7WKA - chains a and b of the 7 polymer chains in the assembly; structure by electron microscopy, 3.64 A resolution.

# Chain a
Name: Heavy chain of S3H3 Fab
Source organism: Mus musculus
Notes: antibody fragment or engineered binder
Sequence (217 residues; numbered 1 to 217; the number before each row is that of its first residue):
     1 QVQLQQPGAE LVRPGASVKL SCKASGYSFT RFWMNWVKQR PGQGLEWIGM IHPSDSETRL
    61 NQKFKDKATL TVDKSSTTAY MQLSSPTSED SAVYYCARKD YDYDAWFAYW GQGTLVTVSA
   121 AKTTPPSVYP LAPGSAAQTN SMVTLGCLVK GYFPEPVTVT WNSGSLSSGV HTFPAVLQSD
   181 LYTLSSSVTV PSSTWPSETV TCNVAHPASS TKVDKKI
Cystine bridges: C22-C96, C147-C202

# Chain b
Name: Light chain of S3H3 Fab
Source organism: Mus musculus
Notes: antibody fragment or engineered binder
Sequence (215 residues; row label = number of the first residue in the row):
     1 DIVLTQSPAS LAVSLGQRAT ISCRASKSVS ASVYSYMHWY QQKPGQPPKL LIYLASSLES
    61 GVPARFSGSG SGTDFTLNIH PVEEEDAATY YCHHSRELPP AFGGGTKLEI KRADAAPTVS
   121 IFPPSSEQLT SGGASVVCFL NNFYPKDINV KWKIDGSERQ NGVLNSWTDQ DSKDSTYSMS
   181 STLTLTKDEY ERHNSYTCEA THKTSTSPIV KSFNR
Cystine bridges: C23-C92, C138-C198

# Chain a / chain b interface
Residue-residue contacts - 68 pairs, chain a then chain b:
  V37(a) with F102(b), hydrophobic
  Q39(a) with Q42(b), hydrogen bond; Y91(b)
  Q43(a) with G104(b)
  L45(a) with Q42(b); Y91(b), hydrophobic; F102(b)
  E46(a) with F102(b)
  W47(a) with P99(b), hydrophobic; F102(b), hydrophobic
  Y95(a) with Q42(b), hydrogen bond; Q46(b); P48(b)
  Y103(a) with A31(b), hydrogen bond (side chain-backbone); S32(b), hydrogen bond (side chain-backbone); Y34(b), hydrogen bond (side chain-backbone); Y36(b), hydrophobic; L54(b), hydrophobic
  D104(a) with Y36(b); M37(b); H38(b), salt bridge; L54(b); S95(b), hydrogen bond
  A105(a) with H38(b), hydrogen bond (backbone-side chain); S95(b), hydrogen bond (backbone-side chain)
  W106(a) with H38(b); Y40(b); L50(b)
  F107(a) with Y40(b), hydrogen bond (backbone-side chain); L50(b); H93(b); F102(b), hydrophobic
  W110(a) with P48(b), hydrogen bond (side chain-backbone)
  G111(a) with P47(b)
  Y129(a) with Q128(b); S131(b)
  P130(a) with S125(b), hydrogen bond (backbone-side chain); E127(b)
  L131(a) with F122(b), hydrophobic
  A132(a) with P123(b)
  P133(a) with F122(b), hydrophobic; P123(b)
  T144(a) with F122(b)
  L145(a) with F122(b)
  G146(a) with F122(b); F139(b)
  L148(a) with Q128(b); S135(b)
  H171(a) with N141(b); S178(b)
  T172(a) with T168(b)
  F173(a) with N141(b); T168(b); S178(b); S180(b)
  P174(a) with S166(b), hydrogen bond (backbone-side chain); W167(b); T168(b)
  V176(a) with L164(b), hydrophobic; N165(b); S166(b)
  Q178(a) with L164(b)
  S185(a) with F139(b); S180(b), hydrogen bond
  S186(a) with F139(b)
  S187(a) with F139(b); N141(b), hydrogen bond
  K215(a) with E127(b)
Interface residues without a listed pair, chain a (36 interface residues in all): N35, G44, K150
Interface residues without a listed pair, chain b (40 interface residues in all): V33, P100, G103, V137, T184

# In short
36 residues of chain a face 40 of chain b across their interface, with 14 hydrogen bonds and 1 salt bridge.
Polar pairs include D104(a)-H38(b), Q39(a)-Q42(b) and Y95(a)-Q42(b).
Here chain a is Heavy chain of S3H3 Fab and chain b is Light chain of S3H3 Fab, both from Mus musculus. Entry
7WKA (SARS-CoV-2 Omicron closed state spike protein in complex with S3H3 Fab) was determined by electron
microscopy, deposited together with 7WK4, 7WK6, 7WK8, 7WK9, 7WVP and 7WVQ.
